Entry 2SSP (X-ray diffraction, 2.25 A resolution); this record covers chains B and E of the 3 polymer chains in the assembly.

# Chain B
Molecule: 11-nt DNA strand
Sequence (11 nucleotides; numbered 21 to 31; the number before each row is that of its first residue):
    21 AAAGATAACAG

# Chain E
Protein: Protein (uracil-DNA glycosylase)
From: Homo sapiens
Notes: EC 3.2.2.3; fragment: mitochondrial; engineered mutation(s): L272A
UniProtKB: P13051 (UNG_HUMAN); residues 85-304 here correspond to UniProt positions 94-313 (UniProt number = residue number + 9)
Sequence (223 residues; each row starts with the number of its first residue):
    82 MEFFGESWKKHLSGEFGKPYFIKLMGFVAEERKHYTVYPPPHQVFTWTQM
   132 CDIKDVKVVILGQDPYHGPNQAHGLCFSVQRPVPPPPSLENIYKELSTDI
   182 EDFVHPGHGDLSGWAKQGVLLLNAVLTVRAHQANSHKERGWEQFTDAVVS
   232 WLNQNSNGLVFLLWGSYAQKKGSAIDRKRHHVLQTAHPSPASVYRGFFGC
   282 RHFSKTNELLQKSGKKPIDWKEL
Swiss-Prot annotation at these positions:
  - active site: Asp145 (Proton acceptor)
  - binding site (uracil): Gln144, Phe158, Asn204, His268
  - binding site (dsDNA): His148, Ser169, Ser247, His268, Ser270, Ser273, Arg276
  - modified residue: Lys286 (N6-acetyllysine)

# Interface between chain B and chain E
Residue-residue contacts - 4 pairs, chain B then chain E:
  DA27(B) - Tyr275(E)  hydrogen bond to the sugar
  DA28(B) - Pro271(E)  base contact
  DA28(B) - Ala272(E)  base contact
  DA28(B) - Tyr275(E)  sugar contact
Also at the interface, not in a pair above, chain B (4 interface residues in all): DT26, DA30
Also at the interface, not in a pair above, chain E (5 interface residues in all): Lys175, Arg276

# Summary
4 residues of chain B face 5 of chain E across their interface, with 1 hydrogen bond. Its one hydrogen-bonded
contact is DA27(B)-Tyr275(E). Curated annotation (UniProt) lists active-site residue Asp145(E), 4
uracil-binding residues and 7 dsDNA-binding residues on chain E.
Here chain B is an 11-nt DNA strand and chain E is Protein (uracil-DNA glycosylase) (Homo sapiens). Entry 2SSP
(Leucine-272-alanine uracil-DNA glycosylase bound to abasic site-containing DNA) was determined by X-ray
diffraction (same publication as 1SSP and 1AKZ).
